PDB entry 9BR2 | electron microscopy, 3.41 A resolution | chain A

== Chain A ==
Molecule: ATP-binding cassette sub-family C member 2
Source organism: Homo sapiens
Notes: EC 7.6.2.-, 7.6.2.2, 7.6.2.3
Reference sequence: Q92887 (MRP2_HUMAN); residue numbers follow UniProt; this construct covers 1-1545
Sequence (1545 residues; row label = number of the first residue in the row):
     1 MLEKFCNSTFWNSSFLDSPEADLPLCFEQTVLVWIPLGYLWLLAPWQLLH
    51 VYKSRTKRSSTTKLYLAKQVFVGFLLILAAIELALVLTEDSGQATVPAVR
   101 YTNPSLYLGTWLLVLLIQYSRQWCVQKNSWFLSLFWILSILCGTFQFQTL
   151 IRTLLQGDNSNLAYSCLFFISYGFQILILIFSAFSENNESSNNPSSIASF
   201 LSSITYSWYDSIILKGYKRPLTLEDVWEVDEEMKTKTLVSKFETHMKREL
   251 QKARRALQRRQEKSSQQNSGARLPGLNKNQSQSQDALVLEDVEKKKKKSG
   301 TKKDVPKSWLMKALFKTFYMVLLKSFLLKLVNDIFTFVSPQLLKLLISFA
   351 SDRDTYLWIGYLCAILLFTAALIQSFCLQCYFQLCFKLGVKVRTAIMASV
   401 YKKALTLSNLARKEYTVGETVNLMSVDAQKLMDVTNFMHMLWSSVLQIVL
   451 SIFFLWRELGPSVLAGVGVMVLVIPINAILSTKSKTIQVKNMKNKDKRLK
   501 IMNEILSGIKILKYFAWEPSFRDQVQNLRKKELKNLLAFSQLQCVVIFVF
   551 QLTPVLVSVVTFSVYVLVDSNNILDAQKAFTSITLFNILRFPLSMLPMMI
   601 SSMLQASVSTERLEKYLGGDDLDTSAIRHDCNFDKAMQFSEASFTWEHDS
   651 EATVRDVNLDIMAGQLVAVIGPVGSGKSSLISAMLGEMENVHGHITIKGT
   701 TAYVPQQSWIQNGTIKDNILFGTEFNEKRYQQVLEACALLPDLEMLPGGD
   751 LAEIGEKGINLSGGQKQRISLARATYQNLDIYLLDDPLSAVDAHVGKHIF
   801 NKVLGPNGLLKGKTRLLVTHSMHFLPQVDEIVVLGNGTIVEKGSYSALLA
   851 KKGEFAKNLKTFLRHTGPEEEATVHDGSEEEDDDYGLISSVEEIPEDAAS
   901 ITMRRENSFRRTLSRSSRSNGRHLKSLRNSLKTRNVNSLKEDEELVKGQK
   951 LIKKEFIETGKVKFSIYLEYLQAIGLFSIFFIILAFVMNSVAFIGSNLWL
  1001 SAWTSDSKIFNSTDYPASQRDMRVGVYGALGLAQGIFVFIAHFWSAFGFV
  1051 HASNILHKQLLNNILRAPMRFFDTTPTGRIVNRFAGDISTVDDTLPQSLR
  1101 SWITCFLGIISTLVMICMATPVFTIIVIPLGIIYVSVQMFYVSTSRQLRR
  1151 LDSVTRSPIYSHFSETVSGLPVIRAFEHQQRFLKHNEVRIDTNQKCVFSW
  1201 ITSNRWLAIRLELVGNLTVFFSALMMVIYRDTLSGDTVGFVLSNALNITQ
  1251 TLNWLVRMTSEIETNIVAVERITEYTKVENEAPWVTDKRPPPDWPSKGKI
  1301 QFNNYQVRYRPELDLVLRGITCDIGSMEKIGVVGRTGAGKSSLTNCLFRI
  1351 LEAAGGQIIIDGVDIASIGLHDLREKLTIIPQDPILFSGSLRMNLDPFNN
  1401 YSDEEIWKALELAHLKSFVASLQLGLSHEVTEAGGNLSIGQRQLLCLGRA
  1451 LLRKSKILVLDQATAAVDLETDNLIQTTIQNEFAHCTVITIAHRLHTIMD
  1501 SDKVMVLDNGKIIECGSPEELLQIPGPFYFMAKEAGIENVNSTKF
Unresolved in the structure: 263-304, 936-962, 1539-1545
Sequence notes: engineered mutation Gln1462 (Glu in Q92887)
Swiss-Prot annotation at these positions:
  - binding site (ATP): Gly671 to Ser678, Gly1334 to Ser1341
  - modified residue (Phosphoserine): Ser281, Ser283, Ser878, Ser926, Ser930, Ser938, Ser1438
  - glycosylation (N-linked (GlcNAc...) asparagine): Asn7, Asn12, Asn1011
  - natural variant: Asp333 (D333G: Decreased expression), Arg353 (R353H: Altered transporter activity), Thr486 (T486I: Altered transporter activity), Arg768 (R768W: In DJS), Gly921 (G921S: Altered transporter activity), Ile1036 (I1036T: No effect on transporter activity), Arg1150 (R1150H: In DJS), Ile1173 (I1173F: In DJS), Arg1174 (R1174H: Decreased expression), Arg1181 (R1181L: Decreased expression), Asn1244 (N1244K: Decreased transporter activity), Pro1291 (P1291L: Altered transporter activity), 2 further natural variant entries in UniProt
  - mutagenesis: Trp1254 (W1254A/C: Fails to transport methotrexate, leukotriene C4 and estradiol glucuronide; W1254F: Fails to transport methotrexate and leukotriene C4. Does not affect estradiol glucuronide transport ...)
Ion coordination: Mg2+: Ser678, Gln706 (together with ATP)
Small-molecule neighbours:
  - ATP (adenosine-5'-triphosphate): Arg928, Lys932, Thr933, Asn935, Asp1073, Tyr1309, Arg1310, Leu1313, Val1316, Arg1335, Thr1336, Gly1337, Ala1338, Gly1339, Lys1340, Ser1341, Ser1342, His1493
  - ATP: Lys413, Trp646, Glu647, Thr653, Pro672, Val673, Gly674, Ser675, Gly676, Lys677, Ser678, Ser679, Gln706, Asp785, His820
Reported in the primary citation:
  - contacts within the chain: Asp433-Arg905 (salt bridge), Gln488-Arg910 (hydrogen bond)
  - binding site for ATP: Arg928, Lys932
  - mutagenesis - R928A/K932A: increased catalytic activity on ATP
  - mutagenesis - R928A/K932A (11 +/- 4 uM): decreased binding to LTC4
  - specificity-determining residues: Phe437 (proposed by the authors, not directly observed)

== In short ==
Bound to chain A: ATP. Ser678 and Gln706 form the Mg2+ site. From UniProt: 16 ATP-binding residues and one
mutagenesis site. From the paper: a binding site for ATP at Arg928 and Lys932; R928A/K932A increase catalytic
activity on ATP.
Chain A is ATP-binding cassette sub-family C member 2 (Homo sapiens); the structure, Inward-facing, ATP-bound
Multidrug Resistance-associated Protein 2 (MRP2) (E1462Q), was determined by electron microscopy (same
publication as 9BUK, 9C12 and 9C2I).
